PDB entry 5D1Z | X-ray diffraction, 3.17 A resolution | chains G and H of the 10 polymer chains in the assembly

[Chain G]
Protein: Y10 Heavy Chain
Organism: Homo sapiens
Chain sequence (264 residues; row label = number of the first residue in the row):
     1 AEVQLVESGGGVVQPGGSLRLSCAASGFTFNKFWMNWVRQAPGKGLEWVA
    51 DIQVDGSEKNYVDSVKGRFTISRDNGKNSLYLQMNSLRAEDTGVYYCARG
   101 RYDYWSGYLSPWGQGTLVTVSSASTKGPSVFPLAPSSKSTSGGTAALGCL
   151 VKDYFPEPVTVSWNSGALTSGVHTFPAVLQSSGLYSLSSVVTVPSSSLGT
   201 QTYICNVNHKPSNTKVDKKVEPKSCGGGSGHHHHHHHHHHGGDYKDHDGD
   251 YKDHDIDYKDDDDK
Unresolved in the structure: 138-140, 226-264
Cystine bridges: Cys23-Cys97, Cys149-Cys205

[Chain H]
Protein: Y10 Light Chain
Organism: Homo sapiens
Chain sequence (214 residues; numbered 3 to 216; the number before each row is that of its first residue):
     3 DIQMTQSPSFLSASVGDRVTITCRASQGITTYLGWYQQRPGKAPQLLIYA
    53 ASSLQSGVPPRFSGSGSGTEFTLTISSLQPEDFATYYCQQLNTYPYTFGP
   103 GTRLEIKRTVAAPSVFIFPPSDEQLKSGTASVVCLLNNFYPREAKVQWKV
   153 DNALQSGNSQESVTEQDSKDSTYSLSSTLTLSKADYEKHKVYACEVTHQG
   203 LSSPVTKSFNRGEC
Cystine bridges: Cys25-Cys90, Cys136-Cys196

[Chain G / chain H interface]
Disulfides between the chains: Cys225(G)-Cys216(H)
Pairs across the interface - 85 pairs, chain G then chain H:
  Trp34(G) with Tyr96(H)
  Val38(G) with Phe100(H), hydrophobic
  Gln40(G) with Gln40(H); Tyr89(H)
  Gly45(G) with Tyr89(H)
  Leu46(G) with Pro46(H), hydrophobic; Tyr89(H), hydrophobic; Phe100(H)
  Trp48(G) with Gln91(H); Tyr96(H), hydrophobic; Pro97(H), hydrophobic; Tyr98(H); Phe100(H)
  Asp51(G) with Tyr96(H), hydrogen bond; Tyr98(H)
  Asn60(G) with Tyr96(H)
  Val62(G) with Pro97(H), hydrophobic
  Tyr96(G) with Gln40(H), hydrogen bond; Lys44(H); Ala45(H), hydrophobic; Pro46(H)
  Arg101(G) with Leu48(H); Tyr51(H); Gln57(H), hydrogen bond
  Trp105(G) with Tyr51(H), hydrophobic
  Ser106(G) with Tyr96(H); Tyr98(H)
  Gly107(G) with Gln91(H); Leu93(H)
  Tyr108(G) with Tyr34(H); Leu35(H); Gly36(H); Tyr38(H); Leu48(H), hydrophobic; Tyr51(H), hydrophobic; Ala52(H), hydrogen bond (side chain-backbone); Leu93(H), hydrophobic
  Leu109(G) with Tyr38(H), hydrogen bond (backbone-side chain); Leu48(H)
  Ser110(G) with Leu48(H); Gln57(H), hydrogen bond
  Trp112(G) with Tyr38(H), hydrophobic; Pro46(H); Phe100(H), hydrophobic
  Gly113(G) with Ala45(H)
  Gln114(G) with Lys44(H); Ala45(H)
  Val130(G) with Glu125(H)
  Phe131(G) with Ser123(H); Gln126(H)
  Pro132(G) with Ser123(H)
  Leu133(G) with Phe120(H), hydrophobic; Val135(H), hydrophobic
  Ala134(G) with Phe120(H)
  Ala146(G) with Phe118(H), hydrophobic; Phe120(H); Leu137(H), hydrophobic
  Leu147(G) with Phe120(H), hydrophobic
  Leu150(G) with Ser133(H)
  Lys152(G) with Gln126(H); Ser133(H), hydrogen bond; Thr182(H)
  His173(G) with Asn139(H); Asn140(H), hydrogen bond; Asp169(H); Ser176(H), hydrogen bond
  Thr174(G) with Thr166(H)
  Phe175(G) with Leu137(H), hydrophobic; Ser164(H); Thr166(H); Ser176(H); Leu177(H); Ser178(H)
  Pro176(G) with Ser164(H), hydrogen bond (backbone-side chain); Val165(H)
  Val178(G) with Gln162(H); Glu163(H)
  Leu179(G) with Gln162(H)
  Gln180(G) with Gln162(H)
  Ser188(G) with Ser178(H), hydrogen bond
  Val190(G) with Leu137(H), hydrophobic
  Thr192(G) with Asn139(H)
  Lys218(G) with Glu125(H), salt bridge
  Lys223(G) with Asp124(H), salt bridge
  Cys225(G) with Cys216(H), disulfide
Other interface residues (no listed pair), chain G (47 interface residues in all): Lys44, Glu47, Ser136, Thr144, Ala177
Other interface residues (no listed pair), chain H (47 interface residues in all): Thr33, Gly43, Gln47, Pro121, Thr131, Thr180

[In short]
The chain G/chain H interface involves 47 residues from each chain; the contacts include 1 disulfide bond, 11
hydrogen bonds and 2 salt bridges. Polar pairs include Lys218(G)-Glu125(H), Lys223(G)-Asp124(H) and
Asp51(G)-Tyr96(H).
Chain G is Y10 Heavy Chain and chain H is Y10 Light Chain, both from Homo sapiens; the structure, IsdB NEAT1
bound by clone D4-10, was determined by X-ray diffraction, deposited together with 5D1X.
